Entry 4IHB (X-ray diffraction, 2.04 A resolution); this record covers chain A.

== Chain A ==
Name: Dysferlin
Organism: Homo sapiens
Notes: fragment: c2a domain
Reference sequence: O75923 (DYSF_HUMAN); numbering as in UniProt (aligned over 1-124)
Chain sequence (133 residues; row label = number of the first residue in the row; numbers below 1 keep their minus sign (Gly-4 is residue -4)):
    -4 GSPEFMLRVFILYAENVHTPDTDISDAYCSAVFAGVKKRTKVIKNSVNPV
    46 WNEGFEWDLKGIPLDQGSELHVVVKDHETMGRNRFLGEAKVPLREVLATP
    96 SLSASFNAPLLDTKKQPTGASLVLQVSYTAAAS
Not modelled in the structure: -4 to -1, 126-128
Sequence notes: expression tag (-4 to 0, 125-128)
Curated features (UniProtKB/Swiss-Prot):
  - binding site (Ca(2+)): Asp18, Ile19, Asp21, Asn40
  - natural variant: Trp52 (W52R: In LGMDR2), Val67 (V67D: In MMD1 and LGMDR2)
  - mutagenesis: Asp16 (D16A: Fails to bind calcium), Asp21 (D21A: Fails to bind calcium), Asp71 (D71A: Fails to bind calcium), Arg79 (R79D: Moderately increased calcium affinity), Phe80 (F80A: Reduced calcium affinity)

== In short ==
Curated annotation (UniProt) lists 4 Ca2+-binding residues and 5 mutagenesis sites.
Chain A is Dysferlin (Homo sapiens); the structure, X-RAY STRUCTURE OF THE canonical C2A DOMAIN FROM HUMAN
DYSFERLIN, was determined by X-ray diffraction, deposited together with 4IQH.
